PDB entry 3UTW | X-ray diffraction, 2.40 A resolution | chain A

# Chain A
Molecule: Bacteriorhodopsin
From: Halobacterium sp
Reference sequence: P02945 (BACR_HALSA); residues 1-249 here correspond to UniProt positions 14-262 (UniProt number = residue number + 13)
Chain sequence (249 residues; numbered 1 to 249; the number before each row is that of its first residue):
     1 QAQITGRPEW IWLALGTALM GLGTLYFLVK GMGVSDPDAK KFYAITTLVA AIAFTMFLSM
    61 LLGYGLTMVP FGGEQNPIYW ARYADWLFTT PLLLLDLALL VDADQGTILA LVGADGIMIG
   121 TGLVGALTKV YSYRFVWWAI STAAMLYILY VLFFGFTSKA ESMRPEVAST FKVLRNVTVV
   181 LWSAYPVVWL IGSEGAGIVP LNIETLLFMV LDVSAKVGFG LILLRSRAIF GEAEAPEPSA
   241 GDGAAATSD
Unresolved in the structure: 1-4, 232-249
Differences from the reference sequence: engineered mutation Ala50 (Pro63 in P02945), Phe57 (Tyr70 in P02945)
UniProt features mapped onto this chain:
  - site: Asp85 (Primary proton acceptor)
  - modified residue: Gln1 (Pyrrolidone carboxylic acid), Lys216 (N6-(retinylidene)lysine)
Covalent attachments: retinal (RET) linked to Lys216
Residues lining bound ligands:
  - 1,2-dimyristoyl-rac-glycero-3-phosphocholine (MC3): Met56, Ser59, Tyr64, Gly65, Trp80, Ala84
  - retinal (RET): Tyr83, Trp86, Thr89, Thr90, Leu93, Met118, Ile119, Gly122, Trp138, Ser141, Thr142, Met145, Trp182, Tyr185, Pro186, Trp189, Asp212, Ala215
What the authors report for this chain:
  - mutagenesis - Y57F (3.9 kcal/mol): decreased stability

# Overview
Bound to chain A: 1,2-dimyristoyl-rac-glycero-3-phosphocholine. Retinal is covalently linked to Lys216. The
paper reports that Y57F reduces stability.
Chain A is Bacteriorhodopsin (Halobacterium sp); the structure, Crystal structure of bacteriorhodopsin mutant
P50A/Y57F, was determined by X-ray diffraction together with 3UTV, 3UTX and 3UTY from the same study.
